Entry 3ZII (X-ray diffraction, 2.20 A resolution); this record covers chain A.

[Chain A]
Molecule: Cell division protein sepf
Organism: Bacillus subtilis
Notes: fragment: c-terminal domain, residues 57-151
UniProtKB: O31728 (SEPF_BACSU); residue numbers follow UniProt; this construct covers 57-151
Chain sequence (95 residues; numbered 57 to 151; the number before each row is that of its first residue):
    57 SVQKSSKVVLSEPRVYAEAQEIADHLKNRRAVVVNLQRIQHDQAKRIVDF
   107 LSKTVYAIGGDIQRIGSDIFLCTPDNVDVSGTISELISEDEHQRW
Unresolved in the structure: 57-60, 143-151
Construct notes: engineered mutation Lys109 (Gly in O31728)
From the paper describing this entry:
  - mutagenesis - G109K: abolished binding to protein filaments
  - mutagenesis - A100V, F126S: unchanged binding to liposome
  - mutagenesis - F126S: decreased binding to FtsZ

[Summary]
From the paper: G109K abolishes binding to protein filaments; F126S reduces binding to FtsZ.
Chain A is Cell division protein sepf (Bacillus subtilis); the structure, Bacillus subtilis SepF G109K,
C-terminal domain, was determined by X-ray diffraction together with 3ZIG, 3ZIH and 3ZIE from the same study.
